Entry 6IGE (X-ray diffraction, 2.90 A resolution); this record covers chains C and E of the 5 polymer chains in the assembly.

== Chain C (and E) ==
Name: Major capsid protein L1
From: Human papillomavirus type 33
Notes: engineered mutation(s): C176S, E268G; chain E of this document is another copy of the same molecule, construct and numbering; everything in this record applies to it too
Amino-acid sequence (499 residues; each row starts with the number of its first residue):
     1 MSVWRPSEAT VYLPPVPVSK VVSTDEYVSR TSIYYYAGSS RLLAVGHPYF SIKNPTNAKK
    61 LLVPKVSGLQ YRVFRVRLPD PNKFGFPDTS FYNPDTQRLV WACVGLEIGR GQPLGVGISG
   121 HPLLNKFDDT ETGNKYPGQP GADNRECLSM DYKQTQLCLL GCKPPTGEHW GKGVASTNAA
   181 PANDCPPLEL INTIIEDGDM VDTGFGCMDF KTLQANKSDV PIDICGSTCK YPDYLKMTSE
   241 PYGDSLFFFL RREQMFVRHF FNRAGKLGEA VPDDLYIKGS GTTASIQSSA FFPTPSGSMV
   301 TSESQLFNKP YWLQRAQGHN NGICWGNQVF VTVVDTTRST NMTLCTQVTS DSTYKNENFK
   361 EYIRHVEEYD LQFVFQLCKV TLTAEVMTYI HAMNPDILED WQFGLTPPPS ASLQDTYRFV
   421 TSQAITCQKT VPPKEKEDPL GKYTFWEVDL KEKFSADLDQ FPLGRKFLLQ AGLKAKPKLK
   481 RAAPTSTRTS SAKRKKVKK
Disordered / not traced: 1-18, 57-59, 177-182, 404-437, 474-499 (chain E: 1-18, 407-436, 474-499)
Reported in the primary citation:
  - specificity-determining residues: K53, N57, K59, K60

== Chain C / chain E interface ==
Contacting residue pairs (8):
  I277(C) - S352(E)
  I277(C) - T353(E)
  I277(C) - Y354(E)
  I277(C) - F359(E)  hydrophobic
  K278(C) - S352(E)
  K278(C) - T353(E)
  K278(C) - Y354(E)  hydrogen bond (backbone-backbone)
  G279(C) - T353(E)
Other interface residues (no listed pair), chain C (4 interface residues in all): S280
Other interface residues (no listed pair), chain E (6 interface residues in all): Q347, D351

== In short ==
The interface between chain C and chain E involves 4 residues on one side and 6 on the other, with 1 hydrogen
bond. Its one hydrogen bond, K278(C)-Y354(E), is backbone to backbone. The paper reports specificity
determinants K53(C), N57(C) and K59(C) among others.
Both chains are Major capsid protein L1 (Human papillomavirus type 33). Entry 6IGE (Crystal structure of Human
Papillomavirus type 33 pentamer) was determined by X-ray diffraction (same publication as 6IGF, 6IGC and
6IGD).
